PDB entry 2WGC | X-ray diffraction, 2.20 A resolution | chain A

# Chain A
Name: Wheat germ lectin
Organism: Triticum aestivum
UniProtKB: P02876 (AGI2_WHEAT); residues 2-171 here correspond to UniProt positions 29-198 (UniProt number = residue number + 27)
Amino-acid sequence (171 residues; numbered 1 to 171; the number before each row is that of its first residue):
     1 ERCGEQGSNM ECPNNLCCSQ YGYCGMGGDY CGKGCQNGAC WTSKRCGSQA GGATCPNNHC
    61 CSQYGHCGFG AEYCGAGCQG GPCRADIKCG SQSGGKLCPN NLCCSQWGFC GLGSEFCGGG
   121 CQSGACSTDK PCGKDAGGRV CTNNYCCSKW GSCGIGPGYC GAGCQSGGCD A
Modified / non-standard residues: E1 (pyroglutamic acid; PCA)
UniProt features mapped onto this chain:
  - binding site (substrate): M10 to C12, S62 to Y73, S114, E115
Disulfide bonds: C3-C18, C12-C24, C17-C31, C35-C40, C46-C61, C55-C67, C60-C74, C78-C83, C89-C104, C98-C110, C103-C117, C121-C126, C132-C147, C141-C153, C146-C160, C164-C169

# Overview
Curated annotation (UniProt) lists 17 substrate-binding residues.
Chain A is Wheat germ lectin (Triticum aestivum); the structure, 2.2 angstroms resolution structure analysis
of two refined N-acetylneuraminyllactose-wheat germ agglutinin isolectin complexes, was determined by X-ray
diffraction (same publication as 1WGC, 7WGA and 9WGA).
